Entry 8S9X (electron microscopy, 3.44 A resolution); this record covers chains B and C of the 7 polymer chains in the assembly.

== Chain B ==
Protein: TIGR03984 family CRISPR-associated protein
From: Synechocystis sp. PCC 6803
UniProtKB: Q6ZED4 (Q6ZED4_SYNY3); residue numbers follow UniProt; this construct covers 1-193
Amino-acid sequence (193 residues; row label = number of the first residue in the row):
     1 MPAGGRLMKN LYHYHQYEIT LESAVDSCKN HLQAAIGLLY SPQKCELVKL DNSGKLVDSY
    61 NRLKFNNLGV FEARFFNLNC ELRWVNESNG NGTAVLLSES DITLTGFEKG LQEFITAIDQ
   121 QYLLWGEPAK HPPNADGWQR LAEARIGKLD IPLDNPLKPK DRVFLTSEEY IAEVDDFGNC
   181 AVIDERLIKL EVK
Unresolved in the structure: 1-8

== Chain C ==
Protein: Cas10
From: Synechocystis sp. PCC 6803
UniProtKB: Q6ZED1 (Q6ZED1_SYNY3); residues 2-558 here = UniProt positions 2-558
Amino-acid sequence (575 residues; row label = number of the first residue in the row; numbers below 1 keep their minus sign (Met-16 is residue -16)):
   -16 MAHHHHHHVG TENLYFQGFL VLIETSGNQH FIFSTNKLRE NIGASELTYL ATTEILFQGV
    44 DRVFQTNYYD QWSDTNSLNF LADSKLNPAI DDPKNNADIE ILLATSGKAI ALVKEEGKAK
   104 QLIKEVTKQA LINAPGLEIG GIYVNCNWQD KLGVAKAVKE AHKQFEVNRA KRAGANGRFL
   164 RLPIAAGCSV SELPASDFDY NADGDKIPVS TVSKVKRETA KSAKKRLRSV DGRLVNDLAQ
   224 LEKSFDELDW LAVVHADGNG LGQILLSLEK YIGEQTNRNY IDKYRRLSLA LDNCTINAFK
   284 MAIAVFKEDS KKIDLPIVPL ILGGDDLTVI CRGDYALEFT REFLEAFEGQ TETHDDIKVI
   344 AQKAFGVDRL SACAGISIIK PHFPFSVAYT LAERLIKSAK EVKQKVTVTN SSPITPFPCS
   404 AIDFHILYDS SGIDFDRIRE KLRPEDNTEL YNRPYVVTAA ENLSQAQGYE WSQAHSLQTL
   464 ADRVSYLRSE DGEGKSALPS SQSHALRTAL YLEKNEADAQ YSLISQRYKI LKNFAEDGEN
   524 KSLFHLENGK YVTRFLDALD AKDFFANANH KNQGE
Unresolved in the structure: -16 to -1, 550-558
Construct notes: initiating methionine (-16); expression tag (-15 to 1)
From the paper describing this entry:
  - catalytic residues: His487, Arg490 (from molecular simulation)
  - mutagenesis - D308A/D309A: abolished catalytic activity
  - mutagenesis - H487A, H487A/R490A, R490A: decreased catalytic activity

== How chain B and chain C interact ==
Contacting residue pairs (56):
  Leu38(B) with Pro166(C), hydrophobic
  Tyr40(B) with Leu165(C)
  Arg74(B) with Leu165(C); Pro166(C)
  Ile115(B) with Lys107(C); Lys111(C)
  Ile118(B) with Arg161(C)
  Gln120(B) with Arg161(C); Thr194(C)
  Gln121(B) with Ser179(C), hydrogen bond (backbone-side chain)
  Tyr122(B) with Arg161(C); Ala168(C), hydrophobic; Pro177(C), hydrophobic; Ala178(C)
  Leu123(B) with Ala168(C); Ala169(C), hydrogen bond (backbone-backbone); Ala178(C), hydrogen bond (backbone-backbone); Phe181(C), hydrophobic; Pro191(C), hydrophobic
  Trp125(B) with Ile167(C), hydrophobic; Ala168(C); Ala169(C), hydrophobic; Gly170(C)
  Arg162(B) with Phe181(C)
  Phe164(B) with Ser179(C); Phe181(C), hydrophobic
  Leu165(B) with Pro166(C), hydrophobic
  Glu169(B) with Arg161(C), salt bridge
  Ile171(B) with Leu114(C), hydrophobic
  Glu173(B) with Lys103(C), salt bridge; Lys107(C), salt bridge
  Val174(B) with Ala156(C), hydrophobic
  Asp175(B) with Arg155(C), salt bridge
  Asp176(B) with Lys103(C); Tyr126(C), hydrogen bond (backbone-side chain)
  Phe177(B) with Lys103(C); Ile106(C); Gly124(C); Ile125(C), hydrophobic; Tyr126(C), hydrophobic; Asn151(C)
  Gly178(B) with Lys107(C); Thr110(C)
  Asn179(B) with Ile106(C); Thr110(C); Gly123(C); Gly124(C), hydrogen bond (side chain-backbone); Arg155(C)
  Cys180(B) with Lys107(C), hydrogen bond (side chain-backbone); Thr110(C), hydrogen bond (backbone-side chain); Lys111(C); Leu114(C), hydrophobic
  Ala181(B) with Leu114(C)
  Val182(B) with Arg161(C)
  Glu185(B) with Arg161(C)
  Leu187(B) with Pro166(C), hydrophobic
Other interface residues (no listed pair), chain B (29 interface residues in all): Cys45, Leu124
Other interface residues (no listed pair), chain C (31 interface residues in all): Ile115, Phe162, Leu163, Arg164, Asp180

== Summary ==
Chain B and chain C form an interface of 29 and 31 residues respectively; the contacts include 7 hydrogen
bonds and 4 salt bridges. Polar pairs include Glu169(B)-Arg161(C), Glu173(B)-Lys103(C) and
Glu173(B)-Lys107(C). From the paper: catalytic residues His487(C) and Arg490(C); H487A, H487A/R490A and R490A
of chain C reduce catalytic activity.
Here chain B is TIGR03984 family CRISPR-associated protein and chain C is Cas10, both from Synechocystis sp.
PCC 6803. Entry 8S9X (CRISPR-Cas type III-D effector complex bound to self-target RNA in a post-cleavage
state) was determined by electron microscopy together with 8S9T, 8S9U and 8S9V from the same study.
